Entry 3CBB (X-ray diffraction, 2.00 A resolution); this record covers chains C and B of the 4 polymer chains in the assembly.

== Chain C ==
Molecule: Hepatocyte Nuclear Factor 4-alpha promoter element DNA
Sequence (21 nucleotides; numbered 1 to 21; the number before each row is that of its first residue):
     1 TGAAGTCCAAAGTTCAGTCCC

== Chain B ==
Name: Hepatocyte Nuclear Factor 4-alpha, DNA binding domain
Source organism: Homo sapiens
Notes: fragment: DNA binding domain
Reference sequence: P41235 (HNF4A_HUMAN); residues 49-126 here correspond to UniProt positions 58-135 (UniProt number = residue number + 9)
Amino-acid sequence (78 residues; row label = number of the first residue in the row):
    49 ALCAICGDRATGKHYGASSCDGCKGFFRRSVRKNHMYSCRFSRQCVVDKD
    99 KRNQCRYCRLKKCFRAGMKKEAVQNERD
Swiss-Prot annotation at these positions:
  - zinc finger (NR C4-type): Cys-51 to Cys-71, Cys-87 to Cys-111
Ion coordination: Zn2+ site 1: Cys-51, Cys-54, Cys-68, Cys-71; Zn2+ site 2: Cys-87, Cys-93, Cys-103, Cys-106
What the authors report for this chain:
  - self-association interface (contacts with another copy of this molecule); pairs are residue here / residue on that copy: Glu-124/Gln-102 (backbone contact), Asp-126/Arg-88 (salt bridge)
  - binding site for Hepatocyte Nuclear Factor 4-alpha promoter element DNA (chain C): His-62, Tyr-63, Lys-72, Arg-76, Gln-122, Arg-125
  - specificity-determining residues: Arg-76
  - conformationally variable residues (order/disorder transition): Arg-125, Asp-126
  - disease-associated variants - G115S (over 50%), V121I, R125W (over 50%), D126H, D126Y: decreased signaling
  - disease-associated variants - G115S (-3.0 deg), V121I: decreased stability
  - disease-associated variants - G115S: abolished binding to Hepatocyte Nuclear Factor 4-alpha promoter element DNA (chain C)
  - disease-associated variants - V121I, R125W, D126H, D126Y: decreased binding to Hepatocyte Nuclear Factor 4-alpha promoter element DNA (chain C)
  - disease-associated variants - R125W, D126H: unchanged stability
  - post-translational modification sites: Ser-78, Arg-91 (citing earlier work)

== Interface between chain C and chain B ==
Contacting residue pairs - 17 pairs, chain C then chain B:
  DA10(C) with Lys-61(B), hydrogen bond to the phosphate
  DA11(C) with His-62(B), phosphate contact; Tyr-63(B), hydrogen bond to the phosphate; Ala-120(B), phosphate contact; Gln-122(B), phosphate contact
  DG12(C) with Tyr-63(B), hydrogen bond to the phosphate; Lys-72(B), hydrogen bond to the base; Arg-76(B), phosphate contact; Arg-80(B), salt bridge to the phosphate; Val-121(B), phosphate contact; Gln-122(B), hydrogen bond to the phosphate; Arg-125(B), phosphate contact
  DT13(C) with Arg-76(B), base contact; Arg-80(B), salt bridge to the phosphate; Glu-124(B), phosphate contact; Arg-125(B), hydrogen bond to the phosphate; Asp-126(B), sugar contact
Interface residues without a listed pair, chain C (5 interface residues in all): DT14
Interface residues without a listed pair, chain B (13 interface residues in all): Gly-64

== In short ==
The interface between chain C and chain B involves 5 residues on one side and 13 on the other; the contacts
include 6 hydrogen bonds and 2 salt bridges. Among the polar pairs are DG12(C)/Lys-72(B), DA10(C)/Lys-61(B)
and DA11(C)/Tyr-63(B). From the paper: a binding site for Hepatocyte Nuclear Factor 4-alpha promoter element
DNA (chain C) at His-62(B), Tyr-63(B) and Lys-72(B) among others; G115S, V121I and R125W of chain B, among
others, reduce signaling; 5 substitutions were tested in all.
Chain C is Hepatocyte Nuclear Factor 4-alpha promoter element DNA and chain B is Hepatocyte Nuclear Factor
4-alpha, DNA binding domain (Homo sapiens); the structure, Crystal Structure of Hepatocyte Nuclear Factor
4alpha in complex with DNA: Diabetes Gene Product, was determined by X-ray diffraction.
